4ZL8 - chain A; structure by X-ray diffraction, 1.40 A resolution.

== Chain A ==
Molecule: Thiol:disulfide interchange protein DsbA
From: Pseudomonas aeruginosa
UniProt: P0C2B2 (DSBA_PSEAE); residues 3-192 here correspond to UniProt positions 22-211 (UniProt number = residue number + 19)
Chain sequence (192 residues; numbered 1 to 192; the number before each row is that of its first residue):
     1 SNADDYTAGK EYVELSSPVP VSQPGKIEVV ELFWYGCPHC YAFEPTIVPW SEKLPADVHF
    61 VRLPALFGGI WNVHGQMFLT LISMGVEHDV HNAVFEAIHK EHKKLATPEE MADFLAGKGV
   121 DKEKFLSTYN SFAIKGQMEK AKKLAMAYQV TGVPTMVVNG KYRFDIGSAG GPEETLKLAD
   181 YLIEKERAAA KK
Not modelled in the structure: 1-4, 192
Sequence notes: expression tag (1-2); engineered mutation Ile82 (Glu101 in P0C2B2)
Disulfides: Cys37-Cys40
From the paper describing this entry:
  - binding site for glycerol: His39
  - binding site for 2-(N-morpholino)-ethanesulfonic acid: His39, Gly152, Ile166, Gly167
  - conformationally variable residues (side-chain flip): His39
  - mutagenesis - E82I: unchanged catalytic activity

== In short ==
From the paper: a binding site for 2-(N-morpholino)-ethanesulfonic acid at His39, Gly152 and Ile166 among
others; E82I leaves catalytic activity unchanged.
Chain A is Thiol:disulfide interchange protein DsbA (Pseudomonas aeruginosa); the structure, Crystal structure
of Pseudomonas aeruginosa DsbA E82I: Crystal II, was determined by X-ray diffraction, deposited together with
4ZL7 and 4ZL9.
